PDB entry 7M2W | electron microscopy, 3.00 A resolution | chains C and D of the 12 polymer chains in the assembly

Chain C (and D):
Molecule: Tubulin gamma chain
Source organism: Saccharomyces cerevisiae (strain ATCC 204508 / S288c)
Notes: chain D of this document is another copy of the same molecule, construct and numbering; everything in this record applies to it too
Reference sequence: P53378 (TBG_YEAST); residue numbers follow UniProt; this construct covers 1-473
Chain sequence (473 residues; numbered 1 to 473; the number before each row is that of its first residue):
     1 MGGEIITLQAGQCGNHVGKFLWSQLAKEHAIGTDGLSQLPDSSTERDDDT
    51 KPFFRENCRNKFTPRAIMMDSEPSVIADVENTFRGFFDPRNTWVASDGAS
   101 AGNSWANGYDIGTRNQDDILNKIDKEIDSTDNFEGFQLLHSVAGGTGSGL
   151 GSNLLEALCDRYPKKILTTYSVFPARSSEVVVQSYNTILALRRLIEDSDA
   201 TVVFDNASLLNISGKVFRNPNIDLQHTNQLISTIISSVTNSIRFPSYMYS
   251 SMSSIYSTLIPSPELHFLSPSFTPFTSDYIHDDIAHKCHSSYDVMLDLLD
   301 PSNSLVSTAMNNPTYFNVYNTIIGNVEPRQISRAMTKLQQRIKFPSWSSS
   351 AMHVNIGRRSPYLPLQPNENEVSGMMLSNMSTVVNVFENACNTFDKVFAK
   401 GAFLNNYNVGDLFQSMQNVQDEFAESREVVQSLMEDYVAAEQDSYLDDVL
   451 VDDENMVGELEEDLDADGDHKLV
Disordered / not traced: 1-2, 279-284, 454-473 (chain D: 280-285, 454-473)
Sequence notes: engineered mutation Cys-58 (Ser in P53378), Cys-288 (Gly in P53378)
Residues lining bound ligands: GTP (guanosine-5'-triphosphate): Gly-11, Gln-12, Cys-13, His-16, Asp-70, Asn-103, Ser-141, Ala-143, Gly-144, Gly-145, Thr-146, Gly-147, Gln-183, Asn-206, Leu-224, Gln-225, Thr-227, Asn-228, Ile-231
UniProt features mapped onto this chain:
  - binding site (GTP): Ala-143 to Gly-149

How chain C and chain D interact:
Residue-residue contacts - 11 pairs, chain C then chain D:
  Cys-58(C) with Cys-288(D), hydrophobic; His-289(D), hydrogen bond (side chain-backbone); Glu-369(D)
  Arg-59(C) with His-286(D); Lys-287(D), hydrogen bond (side chain-backbone); Cys-288(D), hydrogen bond; Glu-369(D)
  Lys-125(C) with Asp-297(D), salt bridge
  Asp-128(C) with Tyr-292(D), hydrogen bond (backbone-side chain); Lys-337(D), salt bridge; Arg-341(D), salt bridge
Other interface residues (no listed pair), chain C (5 interface residues in all): Ser-129
Other interface residues (no listed pair), chain D (12 interface residues in all): Asp-293, Leu-296, Asn-368

Overview:
5 residues of chain C face 12 of chain D across their interface; the contacts include 4 hydrogen bonds and 3
salt bridges. Polar pairs include Lys-125(C)/Asp-297(D), Asp-128(C)/Lys-337(D) and Asp-128(C)/Arg-341(D).
Bound to chain C: GTP. From UniProt: 7 GTP-binding residues on chain C.
Both chains are Tubulin gamma chain (Saccharomyces cerevisiae (strain ATCC 204508 / S288c)). Entry 7M2W
(Engineered disulfide cross-linked closed conformation of the Yeast gamma-TuRC(SS)) was determined by electron
microscopy (same publication as 7M2X, 7M2Y, 7M2Z and 7M3P).
